Entry 1NVS (X-ray diffraction, 1.80 A resolution); this record covers chains A and B.

# Chain A
Name: Serine/threonine-protein kinase Chk1
Source organism: Homo sapiens
Notes: EC 2.7.1.-; fragment: chk1kd (residues 1-289)
UniProtKB: O14757 (CHK1_HUMAN); numbering as in UniProt (aligned over 1-289)
Sequence (289 residues; row label = number of the first residue in the row):
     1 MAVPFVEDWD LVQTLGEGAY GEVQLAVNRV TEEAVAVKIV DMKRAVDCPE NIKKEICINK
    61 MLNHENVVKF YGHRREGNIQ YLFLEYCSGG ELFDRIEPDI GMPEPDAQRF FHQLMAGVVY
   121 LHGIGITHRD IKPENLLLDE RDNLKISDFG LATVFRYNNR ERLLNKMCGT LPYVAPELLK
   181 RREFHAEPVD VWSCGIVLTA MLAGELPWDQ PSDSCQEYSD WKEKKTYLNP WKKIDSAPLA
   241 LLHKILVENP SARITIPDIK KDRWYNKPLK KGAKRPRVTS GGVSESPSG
Not modelled in the structure: 1-2, 44-50, 274-289
Residues lining bound ligands: sb218078 (UCM; rel-(9R,12S)-9,10,11,12-tetrahydro-9,12-epoxy-1H-diindolo[1,2,3-fg:3',2',1'-kl]pyrrolo[3,4-i][1,6]benzodiazocine-1,3(2h)-dione): Leu15, Gly16, Tyr20, Val23, Ala36, Lys38, Glu55, Val68, Leu84, Glu85, Tyr86, Cys87, Gly90, Glu91, Glu134, Leu137, Ser147, Asp148

# Chain B
Name: Peptide ASVSA
Sequence (5 residues; each row starts with the number of its first residue):
   301 ASVSA

# Interface between chain A and chain B
Contacting residue pairs - 14 pairs, chain A then chain B:
  Glu7(A) with Val303(B); Ser304(B); Ala305(B), hydrogen bond (backbone-backbone)
  Asp8(A) with Val303(B)
  Trp9(A) with Ser302(B); Val303(B), hydrogen bond (backbone-backbone); Ala305(B)
  Asp10(A) with Ala301(B)
  Leu11(A) with Ala301(B), hydrogen bond (backbone-backbone); Val303(B), hydrophobic
  Arg74(A) with Ser304(B), hydrogen bond
  Tyr81(A) with Val303(B), hydrophobic
  Phe83(A) with Ser304(B); Ala305(B), hydrophobic
Other interface residues (no listed pair), chain A (9 interface residues in all): Glu76

# Summary
The interface between chain A and chain B involves 9 residues on one side and 5 on the other; the contacts
include 4 hydrogen bonds. Polar pairs include Arg74(A)-Ser304(B), Glu7(A)-Ala305(B) and Trp9(A)-Val303(B).
Ligands of chain A: sb218078.
Here chain A is Serine/threonine-protein kinase Chk1 (Homo sapiens) and chain B is Peptide ASVSA. Entry 1NVS
(The Complex Structure Of Checkpoint Kinase Chk1/SB218078) was determined by X-ray diffraction, deposited
together with 1NVQ and 1NVR.
